Entry 4INC (X-ray diffraction, 1.19 A resolution); this record covers chains A and B.

Chain A (and B):
Name: Histidine triad nucleotide-binding protein 2, mitochondrial
From: Homo sapiens
Notes: EC 3.-.-.-; chain B of this document is another copy of the same molecule, construct and numbering; everything in this record applies to it too
UniProt: Q9BX68 (HINT2_HUMAN); residues 37-163 here = UniProt positions 37-163
Sequence (130 residues; numbered 34 to 163; the number before each row is that of its first residue):
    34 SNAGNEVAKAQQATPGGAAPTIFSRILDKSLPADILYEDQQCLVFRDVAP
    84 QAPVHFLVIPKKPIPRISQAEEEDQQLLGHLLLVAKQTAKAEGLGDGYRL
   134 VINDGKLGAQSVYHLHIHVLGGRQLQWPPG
Not modelled in the structure: 34-62 (chain B: 34-51)
Differences from the reference sequence: expression tag (34-36)
UniProt features mapped onto this chain:
  - motif: His147 to His151 (Histidine triad motif)
  - active site: His149 (Tele-AMP-histidine intermediate)
  - binding site (AMP): Ser63, Asp80, Asn136, Ala142 to Val145, His149 to His151
  - modified residue (N6-acetyllysine): Lys119, Lys139
  - mutagenesis: His149 (H149A: Loss of adenosine phosphoramidase activity)

How chain A and chain B interact:
Residue-residue contacts (98):
  Gln84(A) with Trp160(B); Pro161(B)
  Ile100(A) with Lys119(B); Tyr131(B)
  Ser101(A) with Tyr131(B)
  Ala103(A) with Lys119(B), hydrogen bond (backbone-side chain)
  Glu104(A) with Leu116(B); Lys119(B), salt bridge
  Glu105(A) with Leu116(B); Gln120(B), hydrogen bond
  Gln108(A) with Gln109(B), hydrogen bond; Gly112(B); His113(B); Leu116(B)
  Gln109(A) with Gln108(B), hydrogen bond (backbone-side chain); Gln109(B)
  Leu111(A) with Leu115(B); Leu116(B), hydrophobic
  Gly112(A) with Gln108(B); Gly112(B)
  His113(A) with Gln108(B)
  Leu115(A) with Leu111(B); Leu115(B), hydrophobic
  Leu116(A) with Glu104(B); Glu105(B); Gln108(B); Leu111(B), hydrophobic
  Lys119(A) with Ile100(B); Ala103(B), hydrogen bond (side chain-backbone); Glu104(B), salt bridge
  Asp129(A) with Lys139(B); Leu140(B), hydrogen bond (backbone-backbone)
  Gly130(A) with Asp137(B); Leu140(B); Gly141(B)
  Tyr131(A) with Ile100(B); Ser101(B); Asn136(B); Asp137(B), hydrogen bond (backbone-backbone); Gly141(B)
  Arg132(A) with Val134(B); Ile135(B); Asn136(B), hydrogen bond; Gly141(B), hydrogen bond (side chain-backbone); Ala142(B); Pro162(B), hydrogen bond (side chain-backbone); Gly163(B)
  Leu133(A) with Leu133(B); Val134(B); Ile135(B), hydrogen bond (backbone-backbone)
  Val134(A) with Arg132(B); Leu133(B); Pro162(B), hydrophobic
  Ile135(A) with Arg132(B); Leu133(B), hydrogen bond (backbone-backbone)
  Asn136(A) with Tyr131(B); Arg132(B), hydrogen bond; Trp160(B)
  Asp137(A) with Gly130(B); Tyr131(B), hydrogen bond (backbone-backbone)
  Lys139(A) with Asp129(B); Gln157(B), hydrogen bond (backbone-side chain)
  Leu140(A) with Asp129(B), hydrogen bond (backbone-backbone); Gly130(B); Arg156(B); Gln157(B), hydrogen bond (backbone-side chain); Leu158(B), hydrogen bond (backbone-backbone)
  Gly141(A) with Tyr131(B); Arg132(B), hydrogen bond (backbone-side chain)
  Ala142(A) with Arg132(B); Gln157(B); Leu158(B)
  His151(A) with Trp160(B)
  Arg156(A) with Leu140(B); Gly163(B), hydrogen bond (side chain-backbone)
  Gln157(A) with Lys139(B), hydrogen bond (side chain-backbone); Leu140(B), hydrogen bond (side chain-backbone); Ala142(B)
  Leu158(A) with Leu140(B), hydrogen bond (backbone-backbone); Ala142(B); Gly163(B)
  Gln159(A) with Gly163(B), hydrogen bond (backbone-backbone)
  Trp160(A) with Gln84(B); Asn136(B); His151(B)
  Pro161(A) with Gln84(B); Gly163(B)
  Pro162(A) with Arg132(B), hydrogen bond (backbone-side chain); Val134(B), hydrophobic; Pro162(B); Gly163(B)
  Gly163(A) with Arg132(B); Arg156(B), hydrogen bond (backbone-side chain); Leu158(B); Gln159(B), hydrogen bond (backbone-backbone); Pro161(B); Pro162(B); Gly163(B)
Interface residues without a listed pair, chain A (40 interface residues in all): His88, Arg99, Gly138, Leu153
Interface residues without a listed pair, chain B (42 interface residues in all): His88, Arg99, Gly128, Gly138, Leu153

In short:
Chain A and chain B form an interface of 40 and 42 residues respectively, with 27 hydrogen bonds and 2 salt
bridges. Polar contacts include Glu104(A)-Lys119(B), Ala103(A)-Lys119(B) and Glu105(A)-Gln120(B). UniProt
lists active-site residue His149(A), 10 AMP-binding residues and one mutagenesis site on chain A.
Both chains are Histidine triad nucleotide-binding protein 2, mitochondrial (Homo sapiens). Entry 4INC (Human
Histidine Triad Nucleotide Binding Protein 2) was determined by X-ray diffraction together with 4INI from the
same study.
